6XH5 - chains B and C of the 3 polymer chains in the assembly; structure by X-ray diffraction, 3.32 A resolution.

Chain B (and C):
Molecule: helical fusion design
Source organism: synthetic construct
Notes: chain C of this document is another copy of the same molecule, construct and numbering; everything in this record applies to it too
Amino-acid sequence (359 residues; row label = number of the first residue in the row; numbers below 1 keep their minus sign (Met-10 is residue -10)):
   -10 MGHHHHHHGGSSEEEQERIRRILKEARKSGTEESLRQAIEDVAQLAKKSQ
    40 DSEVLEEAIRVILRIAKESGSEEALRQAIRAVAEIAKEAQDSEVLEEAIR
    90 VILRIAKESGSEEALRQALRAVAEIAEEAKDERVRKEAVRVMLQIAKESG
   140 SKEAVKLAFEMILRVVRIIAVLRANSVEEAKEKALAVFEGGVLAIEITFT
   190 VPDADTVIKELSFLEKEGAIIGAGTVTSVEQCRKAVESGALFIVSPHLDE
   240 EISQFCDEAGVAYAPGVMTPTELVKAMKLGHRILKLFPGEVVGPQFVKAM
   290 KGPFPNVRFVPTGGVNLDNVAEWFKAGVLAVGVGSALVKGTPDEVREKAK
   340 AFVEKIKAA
Unresolved in the structure: -10 to 0

Interface between chain B and chain C:
Contacting residue pairs - 24 pairs, chain B then chain C:
  Met257(B) with Met257(C)
  Thr258(B) with Met257(C); Thr258(C); Glu261(C), hydrogen bond
  Pro259(B) with Pro235(C); Met257(C); Phe276(C); Pro277(C)
  Thr260(B) with His236(C); Gly255(C); Glu261(C), hydrogen bond
  Val263(B) with His236(C)
  Val281(B) with Val280(C), hydrophobic
  Gln284(B) with Glu279(C)
  Phe285(B) with Pro277(C), hydrophobic
  Ala288(B) with Phe276(C); Glu279(C)
  Met289(B) with Phe276(C), hydrophobic; Pro277(C), hydrophobic
  Gly291(B) with Arg162(C); Thr189(C)
  Pro292(B) with Arg162(C); Phe276(C), hydrophobic
  Phe293(B) with Pro235(C), hydrophobic
Interface residues without a listed pair, chain C (14 interface residues in all): Thr214, Leu237

Summary:
13 residues of chain B face 14 of chain C across their interface; the contacts include 2 hydrogen bonds. Polar
contacts include Thr258(B)-Glu261(C) and Thr260(B)-Glu261(C).
Both chains are helical fusion design (synthetic construct). Entry 6XH5 (Hierarchical design of multi-scale
protein complexes by combinatorial assembly of oligomeric helical bundle and repeat protein ...) was
determined by X-ray diffraction, deposited together with 6XI6, 6XNS, 6XSS and 6XT4.
